Entry 6Y5T (X-ray diffraction, 1.10 A resolution); this record covers chain A.

== Chain A ==
Name: Subtilisin Savinase
Source organism: Bacillus lentus
Notes: EC 3.4.21.62
UniProtKB: P29600 (SUBS_BACLE); residue numbers follow UniProt; this construct covers 1-269
Sequence (269 residues; numbered 1 to 269; the number before each row is that of its first residue):
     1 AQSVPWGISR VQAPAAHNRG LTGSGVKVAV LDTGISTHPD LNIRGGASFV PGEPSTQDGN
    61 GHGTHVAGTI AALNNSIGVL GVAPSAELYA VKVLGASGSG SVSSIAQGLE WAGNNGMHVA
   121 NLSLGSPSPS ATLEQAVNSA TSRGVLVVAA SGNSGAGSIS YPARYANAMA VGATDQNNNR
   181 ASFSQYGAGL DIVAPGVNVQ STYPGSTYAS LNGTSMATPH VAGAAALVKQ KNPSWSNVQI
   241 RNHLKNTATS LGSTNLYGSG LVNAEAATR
Bound ions: Ca2+: Gln2, Asp40, Leu73, Asn75, Ile77, Val79; Na+: Ala163, Tyr165, Ala168
UniProt features mapped onto this chain:
  - active site (Charge relay system): Asp32, His62, Ser215
  - binding site (Ca(2+)): Gln2, Asp40, Leu73, Asn75, Ile77, Val79, Ala163, Tyr165, Ala168
Reported in the primary citation:
  - conformationally variable residues (side-chain flip): Ser103 to Ser104, Ser215

== Overview ==
The Ca2+ site is built by Gln2, Asp40, Leu73, Asn75, Ile77 and Val79. Ala163, Tyr165 and Ala168 coordinate
Na+. From UniProt: 3 active-site residues and 9 Ca2+-binding residues. The paper reports conformational
variability at Ser103 and Ser215.
Chain A is Subtilisin Savinase (Bacillus lentus); the structure, Crystal structure of savinase at room
temperature, was determined by X-ray diffraction, deposited together with 6Y5S.
